3LB4 - chains A and B; structure by X-ray diffraction, 1.56 A resolution.

Chain A (and B):
Name: Dehaloperoxidase A
From: Amphitrite ornata
Notes: chain B of this document is another copy of the same molecule, construct and numbering; everything in this record applies to it too
UniProt: Q9NAV8 (Q9NAV8_9ANNE); residues 1-137 here correspond to UniProt positions 2-138 (UniProt number = residue number + 1)
Sequence (137 residues; each row starts with the number of its first residue):
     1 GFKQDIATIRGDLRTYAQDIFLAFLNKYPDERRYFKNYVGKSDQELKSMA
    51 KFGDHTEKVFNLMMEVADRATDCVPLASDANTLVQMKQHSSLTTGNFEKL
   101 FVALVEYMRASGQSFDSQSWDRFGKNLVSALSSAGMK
Metal / ion sites: heme Fe near H89 (its only coordinating residue here)
Small-molecule neighbours:
  - 4-fluorophenol (FPN): F21, F35, Y38, H55, T56, V59
  - heme (HEM): F24, E31, Y34, F35, Y38, H55, K58, V59, L62, M63, L83, M86, Q88, H89, L92, N96, F97, L100, F101, L127
Reported in the primary citation:
  - mutagenesis - H55V: abolished catalytic activity (citing earlier work)
  - catalytic residues: H55 (citing earlier work)

How chain A and chain B interact:
Contacting residue pairs (9):
  N26(A) with G1(B), hydrogen bond (side chain-backbone); S114(B), hydrogen bond (backbone-side chain)
  P29(A) with D116(B)
  R32(A) with G1(B)
  G40(A) with K3(B)
  K41(A) with K3(B)
  S42(A) with K3(B); Q4(B)
  D43(A) with Q4(B), hydrogen bond (backbone-side chain)
Other interface residues (no listed pair), chain A (11 interface residues in all): K27, V39, Q44, E45
Other interface residues (no listed pair), chain B (6 interface residues in all): D72

Summary:
Chain A and chain B form an interface of 11 and 6 residues respectively, with 3 hydrogen bonds. Polar contacts
include N26(A)-G1(B), N26(A)-S114(B) and D43(A)-Q4(B). Bound to chain A: heme and 4-fluorophenol. The paper
reports the catalytic residue H55(A); H55V of chain A abolishes catalytic activity.
Both chains are Dehaloperoxidase A (Amphitrite ornata). Entry 3LB4 (Two-site competitive inhibition in
dehaloperoxidase-hemoglobin) was determined by X-ray diffraction together with 3LB1, 3LB2 and 3LB3 from the
same study.
